3T1H - chains A and I of the 23 polymer chains in the assembly; structure by X-ray diffraction, 3.11 A resolution.

# Chain A
Molecule: 16s rRNA
From: Thermus thermophilus
Sequence (1513 nucleotides; numbered 5 to 1521; 4 numbers in that range are skipped by the numbering (no residue carries them; nothing is unmodelled there); the number before each row is that of its first residue):
     5 UGGAGAGUUUGAUCCUGGCUCAGGGUGAACGCUGGCGGCGUGCCUAAGAC
    55 AUGCAAGUCGUGCGGGCCGCGGGGUUUUACUCCGUGGUCAGCGGCGGACG
   105 GGUGAGUAACGCGUGGGUGACCUACCCGGAAGAGGGGGACAACCCGGGGA
   155 AACUCGGGCUAAUCCCCCAUGUGGACCCGCCCCUUGGGGUGUGUCCAAAG
   205 GGCUUUGCCCGCUUCCGGAUGGGCCCGCGUCCCAUCAGCUAGUUGGUGGG
   255 GUAAUGGCCCACCAAGGCGACGACGGGUAGCCGGUCUGAGAGGAUGGCCG
   305 GCCACAGGGGCACUGAGACACGGGCCCCACUCCUACGGGAGGCAGCAGUU
   355 AGGAAUCUUCCGCAAUGGGCGCAAGCCUGACGGAGCGACGCCGCUUGGAG
   405 GAAGAAGCCCUUCGGGGUGUAAACUCCUGAACCCGGGACGAAACCCCCGA
   455 CGAGGGGACUGACGGUACCGGGGUAAUAGCGCCGGCCAACUCCGUGCCAG
   505 CAGCCGCGGUAAUACGGAGGGCGCGAGCGUUACCCGGAUUCACUGGGCGU
   555 AAAGGGCGUGUAGGCGGCCUGGGGCGUCCCAUGUGAAAGACCACGGCUCA
   605 ACCGUGGGGGAGCGUGGGAUACGCUCAGGCUAGACGGUGGGAGAGGGUGG
   655 UGGAAUUCCCGGAGUAGCGGUGAAAUGCGCAGAUACCGGGAGGAACGCCG
   705 AUGGCGAAGGCAGCCACCUGGUCCACCCGUGACGCUGAGGCGCGAAAGCG
   755 UGGGGAGCAAACCGGAUUAGAUACCCGGGUAGUCCACGCCCUAAACGAUG
   805 CGCGCUAGGUCUCUGGGUCUCCUGGGGGCCGAAGCUAACGCGUUAAGCGC
   855 GCCGCCUGGGGAGUACGGCCGCAAGGCUGAAACUCAAAGGAAUUGACGGG
   905 GGCCCGCACAAGCGGUGGAGCAUGUGGUUUAAUUCGAAGCAACGCGAAGA
   955 ACCUUACCAGGCCUUGACAUGCUAGGGAACCCGGGUGAAAGCCUGGGGUG
  1005 CCCCGCGAGGGGAGCCCUAGCACAGGUGCUGCAUGGCCGUCGUCAGCUCG
  1055 UGCCGUGAGGUGUUGGGUUAAGUCCCGCAACGAGCGCAACCCCCGCCGUU
  1105 AGUUGCCAGCGGUUCGGCCGGGCACUCUAACGGGACUGCCCGCGAAAGCG
  1155 GGAGGAAGGAGGGGACGACGUCUGGUCAGCAUGGCCCUUACGGCCUGGGC
  1205 GACACACGUGCUACAAUGCCCACUACAAAGCGAUGCCACCCGGCAACGGG
  1255 GAGCUAAUCGCAAAAAGGUGGGCCCAGUUCGGAUUGGGGUCUGCAACCCG
  1305 ACCCCAUGAAGCCGGAAUCGCUAGUAAUCGCGGAUCAGCCAUGCCGCGGU
  1355 GAAUACGUUCCCGGGCCUUGUACACACCGCCCGUCACGCCAUGGGAGCGG
  1405 GCUCUACCCGAAGUCGCCGGGAGCCUACGGGCAGGCGCCGAGGGUAGGGC
  1455 CCGUGACUGGGGCGAAGUCGUAACAAGGUAGCUGUACCGGAAGGUGCGGC
  1505 UGGAUCA
  1516 CUUUCU
Sequence notes: insertion (1517-1521)
Metal / ion sites: Mg2+ site 1: U12, G21, G22; Mg2+ site 2 near G21 (its only coordinating residue here); Mg2+ site 3: C48, G108; Mg2+ site 4 near A53 (its only coordinating residue here); Mg2+ site 5 near U56 (its only coordinating residue here); Mg2+ site 6: A109, G110, G284; Mg2+ site 7 near G115 (its only coordinating residue here); Mg2+ site 8: G151, G152; Mg2+ site 9 near C163 (its only coordinating residue here); Mg2+ site 10 near G175 (its only coordinating residue here); Mg2+ site 11 near U188 (its only coordinating residue here); Mg2+ site 12 near G193 (its only coordinating residue here); 81 more Mg2+ sites not listed
Ligand contacts: paromomycin (PAR): C1386, G1387, U1388, C1389, A1390, C1391, G1466, C1467, G1468, A1469, A1470, G1471, U1472, C1473

# Chain I
Molecule: 30S ribosomal protein S9
From: Thermus thermophilus
UniProtKB: P62669 (RS9_THET2); numbering as in UniProt (aligned over 1-128)
Chain sequence (128 residues; numbered 1 to 128; the number before each row is that of its first residue):
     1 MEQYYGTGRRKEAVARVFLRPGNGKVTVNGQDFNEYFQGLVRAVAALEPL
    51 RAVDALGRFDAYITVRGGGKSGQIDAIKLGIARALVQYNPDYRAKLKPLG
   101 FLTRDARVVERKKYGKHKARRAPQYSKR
Unresolved in the structure: 1

# Chain A / chain I interface
Pairs across the interface (118):
  G919(A) with Gln124(I), base contact
  U920(A) with Gln124(I), sugar contact
  G943(A) with Lys127(I), hydrogen bond to the sugar
  C944(A) with Arg128(I), hydrogen bond to the phosphate
  A945(A) with Arg128(I), salt bridge to the phosphate
  C947(A) with Ser126(I), hydrogen bond to the base; Lys127(I), base contact
  C1098(A) with Val108(I), sugar contact
  G1099(A) with Arg104(I), hydrogen bond to the phosphate; Ala106(I), sugar contact
  C1100(A) with Arg9(I), salt bridge to the phosphate; Arg83(I), hydrogen bond to the phosphate; Arg104(I), salt bridge to the phosphate
  C1101(A) with Arg9(I), salt bridge to the phosphate; Arg83(I), salt bridge to the phosphate
  C1110(A) with Arg16(I), sugar contact; Tyr62(I), hydrogen bond to the phosphate; Arg66(I), salt bridge to the phosphate
  C1111(A) with Tyr62(I), hydrogen bond to the phosphate
  A1112(A) with Gln3(I), hydrogen bond to the sugar; Arg20(I), sugar contact
  G1113(A) with Glu2(I), hydrogen bond to the phosphate; Gln3(I), phosphate contact
  C1129(A) with Tyr5(I), hydrogen bond to the sugar; Thr7(I), phosphate contact; Arg16(I), hydrogen bond to the base
  U1130(A) with Tyr5(I), phosphate contact; Thr7(I), hydrogen bond to the phosphate; Arg9(I), phosphate contact; Val14(I), phosphate contact; Arg16(I), sugar contact
  C1131(A) with Arg9(I), salt bridge to the phosphate; Val14(I), phosphate contact
  G1158(A) with Lys97(I), salt bridge to the phosphate
  G1159(A) with Arg93(I), salt bridge to the phosphate; Lys97(I), hydrogen bond to the base
  A1160(A) with Arg93(I), salt bridge to the phosphate; Leu102(I), sugar contact; Thr103(I), phosphate contact; Arg104(I), hydrogen bond to the sugar
  A1161(A) with Thr103(I), hydrogen bond to the phosphate
  G1167(A) with Glu110(I), sugar contact; Lys113(I), hydrogen bond to the phosphate; Arg120(I), salt bridge to the phosphate
  G1168(A) with Arg111(I), hydrogen bond to the sugar; Lys113(I), salt bridge to the phosphate
  A1169(A) with Tyr114(I), hydrogen bond to the phosphate
  G1212(A) with Ser126(I), sugar contact
  U1213(A) with Gln124(I), hydrogen bond to the phosphate; Tyr125(I), phosphate contact
  G1214(A) with His117(I), salt bridge to the phosphate; Pro123(I), phosphate contact; Gln124(I), hydrogen bond to the phosphate
  A1229(A) with Tyr36(I), sugar contact; Lys70(I), hydrogen bond to the base
  C1230(A) with Tyr36(I), hydrogen bond to the sugar; Gly68(I), base contact; Gly69(I), base contact; Lys70(I), sugar contact; Gln73(I), hydrogen bond to the sugar
  A1231(A) with Glu12(I), hydrogen bond to the sugar; Arg66(I), phosphate contact; Gly67(I), hydrogen bond to the phosphate; Gly68(I), hydrogen bond to the phosphate
  A1232(A) with Glu12(I), sugar contact; Gly67(I), phosphate contact
  G1271(A) with Leu40(I), sugar contact
  G1272(A) with Gln38(I), hydrogen bond to the sugar; Gly39(I), sugar contact; Leu40(I), sugar contact
  C1323(A) with Gln124(I), sugar contact; Tyr125(I), phosphate contact
  G1324(A) with Arg121(I), hydrogen bond to the sugar; Ala122(I), sugar contact; Pro123(I), sugar contact; Tyr125(I), phosphate contact
  C1325(A) with Lys116(I), salt bridge to the phosphate; Arg120(I), sugar contact; Ala122(I), phosphate contact
  U1326(A) with Arg120(I), salt bridge to the phosphate
  A1327(A) with Arg120(I), salt bridge to the phosphate
  G1328(A) with Arg10(I), hydrogen bond to the base; Arg107(I), hydrogen bond to the base; Val108(I), sugar contact; Val109(I), phosphate contact; Glu110(I), hydrogen bond to the phosphate
  U1329(A) with Glu110(I), phosphate contact; Arg120(I), phosphate contact
  A1330(A) with Lys118(I), salt bridge to the phosphate; Arg120(I), hydrogen bond to the phosphate; Arg121(I), hydrogen bond to the phosphate
  A1331(A) with Lys118(I), salt bridge to the phosphate; Arg121(I), salt bridge to the phosphate
  U1332(A) with Lys118(I), base contact
  C1348(A) with His117(I), salt bridge to the phosphate
  C1349(A) with Lys112(I), salt bridge to the phosphate; Tyr114(I), phosphate contact; Gly115(I), hydrogen bond to the phosphate
  G1350(A) with Arg111(I), salt bridge to the phosphate; Lys112(I), salt bridge to the phosphate; Lys113(I), phosphate contact; Tyr114(I), hydrogen bond to the phosphate
  C1351(A) with Arg111(I), phosphate contact; Lys112(I), hydrogen bond to the phosphate
  G1352(A) with Glu12(I), phosphate contact
  G1353(A) with Lys11(I), salt bridge to the phosphate; Glu12(I), phosphate contact; Gly68(I), sugar contact; Gly69(I), phosphate contact; Val109(I), phosphate contact
  U1354(A) with Lys11(I), salt bridge to the phosphate; Gly69(I), phosphate contact; Lys70(I), phosphate contact; Ser71(I), hydrogen bond to the phosphate; Gly72(I), hydrogen bond to the phosphate
  G1355(A) with Lys11(I), base contact; Arg42(I), phosphate contact; Ser71(I), phosphate contact
Interface residues without a listed pair, chain A (56 interface residues in all): G918, A946, G1109, C1211, U1273
Interface residues without a listed pair, chain I (55 interface residues in all): Phe18, Ala119

# In short
Chain A and chain I form an interface of 56 and 55 residues respectively; the contacts include 38 hydrogen
bonds and 25 salt bridges. Polar pairs include C947(A)-Ser126(I), C1129(A)-Arg16(I) and G1159(A)-Lys97(I).
Chain A binds paromomycin.
Chain A is 16s rRNA and chain I is 30S ribosomal protein S9, both from Thermus thermophilus; the structure,
Structure of the Thermus thermophilus 30S ribosomal subunit complexed with a human anti-codon stem loop (HASL)
..., was determined by X-ray diffraction, deposited together with 3T1Y.
